PDB entry 8EHI | electron microscopy, 5.50 A resolution (low resolution: residue-level contacts below are approximate; hydrogen-bond / salt-bridge calls are withheld) | chains B and J of the 8 polymer chains in the assembly

# Chain B
Molecule: template DNA
Sequence (32 nucleotides; numbered 1 to 32; the number before each row is that of its first residue):
     1 CTCTGAATCTCTTCCAGCACACATCAGGACGC
Unresolved in the structure: 1, 32

# Chain J
Molecule: DNA-directed RNA polymerase subunit beta'
From: Escherichia coli
Notes: EC 2.7.7.6
Reference sequence: C3SIA2 (C3SIA2_ECOLX); residue numbers follow UniProt; this construct covers 2-1407
Amino-acid sequence (1407 residues; numbered 1 to 1407; the number before each row is that of its first residue):
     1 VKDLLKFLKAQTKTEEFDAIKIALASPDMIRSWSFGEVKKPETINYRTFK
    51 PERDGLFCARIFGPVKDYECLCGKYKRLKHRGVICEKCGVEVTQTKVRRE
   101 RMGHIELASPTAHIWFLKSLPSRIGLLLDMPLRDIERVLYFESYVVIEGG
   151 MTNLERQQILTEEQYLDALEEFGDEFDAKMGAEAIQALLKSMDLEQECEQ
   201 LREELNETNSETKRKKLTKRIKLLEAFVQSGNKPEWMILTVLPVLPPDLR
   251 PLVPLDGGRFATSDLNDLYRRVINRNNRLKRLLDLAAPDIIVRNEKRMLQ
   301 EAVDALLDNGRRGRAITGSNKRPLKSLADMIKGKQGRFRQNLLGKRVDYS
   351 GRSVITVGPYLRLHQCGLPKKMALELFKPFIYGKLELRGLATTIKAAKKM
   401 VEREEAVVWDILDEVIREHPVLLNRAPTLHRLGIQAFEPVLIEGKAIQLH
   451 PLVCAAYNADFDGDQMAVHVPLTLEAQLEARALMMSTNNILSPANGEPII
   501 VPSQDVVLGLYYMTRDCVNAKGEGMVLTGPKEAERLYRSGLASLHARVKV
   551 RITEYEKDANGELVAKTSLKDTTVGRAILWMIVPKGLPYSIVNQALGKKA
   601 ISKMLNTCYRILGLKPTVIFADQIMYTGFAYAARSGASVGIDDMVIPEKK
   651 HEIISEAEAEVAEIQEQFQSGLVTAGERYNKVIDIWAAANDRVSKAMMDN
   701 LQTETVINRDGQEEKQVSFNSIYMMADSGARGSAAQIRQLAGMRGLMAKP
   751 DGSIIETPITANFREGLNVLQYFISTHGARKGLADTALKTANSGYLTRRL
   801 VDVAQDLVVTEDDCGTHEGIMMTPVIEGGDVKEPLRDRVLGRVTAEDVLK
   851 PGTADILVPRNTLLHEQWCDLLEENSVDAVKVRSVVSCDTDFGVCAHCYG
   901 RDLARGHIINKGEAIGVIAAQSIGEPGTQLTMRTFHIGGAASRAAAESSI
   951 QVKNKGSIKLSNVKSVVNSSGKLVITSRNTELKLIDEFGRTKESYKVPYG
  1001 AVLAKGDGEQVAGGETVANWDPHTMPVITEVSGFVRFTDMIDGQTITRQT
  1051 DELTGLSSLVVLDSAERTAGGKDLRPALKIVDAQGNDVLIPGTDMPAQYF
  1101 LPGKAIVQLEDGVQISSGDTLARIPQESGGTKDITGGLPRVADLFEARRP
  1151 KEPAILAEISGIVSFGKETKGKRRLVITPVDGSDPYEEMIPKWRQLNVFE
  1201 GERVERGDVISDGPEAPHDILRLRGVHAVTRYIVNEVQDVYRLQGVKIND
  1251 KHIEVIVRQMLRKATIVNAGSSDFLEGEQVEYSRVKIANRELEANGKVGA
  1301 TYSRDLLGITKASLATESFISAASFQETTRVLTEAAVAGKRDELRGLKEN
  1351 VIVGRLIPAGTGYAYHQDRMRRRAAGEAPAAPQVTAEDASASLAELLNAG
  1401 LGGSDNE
Unresolved in the structure: 1-15, 934-947, 1127-1133, 1374-1407
Construct notes: expression tag (1)
Bound ions: Zn2+ site 1: Cys70, Cys72, Cys85, Cys88; Mg2+: Asp460, Asp462; Zn2+ site 2: Cys814, Cys888, Cys895, Cys898

# How chain B and chain J interact
Contacting residue pairs (26; chain B residue first):
  DT4(B) - Ser210(J)
  DG5(B) - Ser210(J)
  DG5(B) - Glu211(J)
  DT13(B) - Arg311(J)
  DC14(B) - Tyr795(J)
  DC14(B) - Gln1326(J)
  DC14(B) - Glu1327(J)
  DC15(B) - Arg339(J)
  DC15(B) - Ala791(J)
  DC15(B) - Tyr795(J)
  DA16(B) - Lys334(J)
  DA16(B) - Thr790(J)
  DA16(B) - Ala791(J)
  DA16(B) - Gly794(J)
  DG17(B) - Lys334(J)
  DG17(B) - Arg339(J)
  DA19(B) - Arg346(J)
  DC25(B) - Leu255(J)
  DC25(B) - Arg259(J)
  DC25(B) - Ala261(J)
  DC25(B) - Thr262(J)
  DA26(B) - Arg259(J)
  DA26(B) - Thr262(J)
  DA26(B) - Arg270(J)
  DA26(B) - Ser319(J)
  DG27(B) - Arg259(J)
Interface residues without a listed pair, chain B (14 interface residues in all): DT12, DC18, DT24
Interface residues without a listed pair, chain J (26 interface residues in all): Leu120, Thr212, Asp256, Phe260, Asn320, Arg352, Arg798, Thr1329

# Summary
The interface between chain B and chain J involves 14 residues on one side and 26 on the other. The Zn2+ site
1 is built by Cys70(J), Cys72(J), Cys85(J) and Cys88(J). Asp460(J) and Asp462(J) coordinate Mg2+.
Here chain B is template DNA and chain J is DNA-directed RNA polymerase subunit beta' (Escherichia coli).
Entry 8EHI (Cryo-EM structure of his-elemental paused elongation complex with an unfolded TL (2)) was
determined by electron microscopy together with 8EG7, 8EG8, 8EGB, 8EH8, 8EH9, 8EHA and 8EHF from the same
study.
